Entry 5ESV (X-ray diffraction, 3.10 A resolution); this record covers chains C and H of the 9 polymer chains in the assembly.

# Chain C (and H)
Molecule: CH03 Heavy Chain
Organism: Homo sapiens
Notes: chain H of this document is another copy of the same molecule, construct and numbering; everything in this record applies to it too
Reference sequence: S6BGE0 (S6BGE0_HUMAN); residues 103-218 here correspond to UniProt positions 129-244 (UniProt number = residue number + 26)
Chain sequence (244 residues; each row starts with the number of its first residue; a row labelled like 82A-82C holds insertion residues (82A, then the next letters in order)):
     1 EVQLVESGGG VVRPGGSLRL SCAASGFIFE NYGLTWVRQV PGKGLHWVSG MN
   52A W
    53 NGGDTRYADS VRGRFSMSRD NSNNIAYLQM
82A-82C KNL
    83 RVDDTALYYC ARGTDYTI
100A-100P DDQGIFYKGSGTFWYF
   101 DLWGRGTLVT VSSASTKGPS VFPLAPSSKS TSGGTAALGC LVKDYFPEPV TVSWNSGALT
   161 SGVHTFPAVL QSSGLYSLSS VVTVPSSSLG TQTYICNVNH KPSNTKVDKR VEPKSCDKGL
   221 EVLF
Not modelled in the structure: 128-130, 214-224 (chain H: 128-131, 214-224)
Cystine bridges: Cys22-Cys92, Cys140-Cys196
Sequence notes: expression tag (219-224)

# Interface between chain C and chain H
Pairs across the interface (4):
  Leu159(C) - Ser156(H)
  Ser161(C) - Ser156(H)
  Ser187(C) - Thr193(H)  hydrogen bond
  Ser187(C) - Arg210(H)
Other interface residues (no listed pair), chain C (6 interface residues in all): Glu1, Pro185, Thr191
Other interface residues (no listed pair), chain H (6 interface residues in all): Glu1, Gln192, Ile195

# In short
Chain C and chain H each contribute 6 residues to their interface; the contacts include 1 hydrogen bond. The
hydrogen-bonded pair is Ser187(C)-Thr193(H).
Both chains are CH03 Heavy Chain (Homo sapiens). Entry 5ESV (Crystal Structure of Broadly Neutralizing
Antibody CH03, Isolated from Donor CH0219, in Complex with Scaffolded Trimeric ...) was determined by X-ray
diffraction, deposited together with 5ESZ.
